PDB entry 7ZAK | X-ray diffraction, 1.62 A resolution | chains A and B of the 3 polymer chains in the assembly

Chain A:
Molecule: MHC class II HLA-DP alpha chain (DPA1*02:01)
Organism: Homo sapiens
Chain sequence (268 residues; each row starts with the number of its first residue; numbers below 1 keep their minus sign (Arg-4 is residue -4)):
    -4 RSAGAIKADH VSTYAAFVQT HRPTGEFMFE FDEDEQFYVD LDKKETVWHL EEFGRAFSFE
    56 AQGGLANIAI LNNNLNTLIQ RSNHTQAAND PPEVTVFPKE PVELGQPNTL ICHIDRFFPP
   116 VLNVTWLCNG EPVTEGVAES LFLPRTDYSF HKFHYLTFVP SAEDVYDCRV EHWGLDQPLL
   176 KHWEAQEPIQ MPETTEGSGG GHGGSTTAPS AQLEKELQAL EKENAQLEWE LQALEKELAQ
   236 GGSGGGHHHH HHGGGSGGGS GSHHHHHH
Not modelled in the structure: -4 to 0, 182-263
Cystine bridges: Cys107-Cys163
Glycans and other covalent adducts: N-acetylglucosamine (NAG) linked to Asn118

Chain B:
Molecule: MHC class II HLA-DP beta chain (DPB1*01:01)
Organism: Homo sapiens
Chain sequence (262 residues; row label = number of the first residue in the row; numbers below 1 keep their minus sign (Leu-1 is residue -1)):
    -1 LERATPENYV YQGRQECYAF NGTQRFLERY IYNREEYARF DSDVGEFRAV TELGRPAAEY
    59 WNSQKDILEE KRAVPDRVCR HNYELDEAVT LQRRVQPKVN VSPSKKGPLQ HHNLLVCHVT
   119 DFYPGSIQVR WFLNGQEETA GVVSTNLIRN GDWTFQILVM LEMTPQQGDV YICQVEHTSL
   179 DSPVTVEWKA QSDSAQSKGS GGGSGGSTTA PSAQLKKKLQ ALKKKNAQLK WKLQALKKKL
   239 AQGGSGGGLN DIFEAQKIEW HE
Not modelled in the structure: -1 to 2, 103-110, 189-260
Cystine bridges: Cys15-Cys77, Cys115-Cys171
Glycans and other covalent adducts: N-acetylglucosamine (NAG) linked to Asn19
Metal / ion sites: Mg2+ near Glu44 (its only coordinating residue here)

Chain A / chain B interface:
Residue-residue contacts - 132 pairs, chain A then chain B:
  Ile1(A) - Tyr16(B)
  Ile1(A) - Arg23(B)
  Ile1(A) - Leu25(B)  hydrophobic
  Lys2(A) - Phe18(B)
  Ala3(A) - Tyr16(B)  hydrophobic
  Ala3(A) - Ala17(B)
  Ala3(A) - Phe18(B)  hydrophobic
  Asp4(A) - Ala17(B)  hydrogen bond (backbone-backbone)
  Asp4(A) - Phe18(B)
  Asp4(A) - Asn19(B)  hydrogen bond (side chain-backbone)
  His5(A) - Cys15(B)
  His5(A) - Tyr16(B)
  His5(A) - Ala17(B)  hydrogen bond (backbone-backbone)
  His5(A) - Tyr81(B)
  His5(A) - Leu89(B)
  Val6(A) - Cys15(B)
  Val6(A) - Tyr16(B)  hydrophobic
  Ser7(A) - Gln13(B)
  Ser7(A) - Glu14(B)
  Ser7(A) - Cys15(B)  hydrogen bond (backbone-backbone)
  Thr8(A) - Gln13(B)
  Thr8(A) - Glu14(B)
  Tyr9(A) - Gly11(B)
  Tyr9(A) - Arg12(B)
  Tyr9(A) - Gln13(B)  hydrogen bond (backbone-backbone)
  Tyr9(A) - Asn80(B)
  Ala10(A) - Gly11(B)
  Ala10(A) - Arg12(B)
  Ala11(A) - Gln10(B)
  Ala11(A) - Gly11(B)  hydrogen bond (backbone-backbone)
  Phe12(A) - Tyr9(B)
  Val13(A) - Val8(B)
  Val13(A) - Tyr9(B)  hydrogen bond (backbone-backbone)
  Gln14(A) - Asn6(B)  hydrogen bond
  Gln14(A) - Tyr7(B)
  Gln14(A) - Val8(B)
  Thr15(A) - Asn6(B)
  Thr15(A) - Tyr7(B)  hydrogen bond (side chain-backbone)
  His16(A) - Pro4(B)
  His16(A) - Glu5(B)  hydrogen bond (side chain-backbone)
  His16(A) - Asn6(B)  hydrogen bond (backbone-side chain)
  Phe24(A) - Asp84(B)
  Phe26(A) - Asp84(B)
  Phe26(A) - Thr88(B)
  Phe26(A) - Leu89(B)  hydrophobic
  Phe26(A) - Trp151(B)
  Asp27(A) - Arg147(B)  hydrogen bond (backbone-side chain)
  Glu28(A) - Arg147(B)  salt bridge
  Asp29(A) - Tyr121(B)
  Asp29(A) - Arg147(B)  salt bridge
  Asp29(A) - Trp151(B)
  Glu30(A) - Trp151(B)  hydrogen bond (backbone-side chain)
  Gln31(A) - Asp84(B)  hydrogen bond
  Gln31(A) - Thr88(B)  hydrogen bond
  Gln31(A) - Trp151(B)
  His44(A) - Gly149(B)
  His44(A) - Trp151(B)
  Leu45(A) - Arg91(B)
  Leu45(A) - Trp151(B)  hydrophobic
  Glu47(A) - Val87(B)
  Glu47(A) - Arg91(B)  salt bridge
  Phe48(A) - Thr88(B)
  Phe48(A) - Trp151(B)
  Ala51(A) - Val87(B)  hydrophobic
  Phe52(A) - Leu83(B)
  Phe52(A) - Asp84(B)
  Phe52(A) - Val87(B)  hydrophobic
  Phe52(A) - Thr88(B)
  Leu66(A) - Tyr9(B)  hydrophobic
  Asn69(A) - Tyr9(B)  hydrogen bond
  Leu70(A) - Tyr7(B)  hydrophobic
  Leu70(A) - Tyr9(B)  hydrophobic
  Leu73(A) - Tyr9(B)  hydrophobic
  Leu73(A) - Tyr30(B)  hydrophobic
  Leu73(A) - Tyr35(B)
  Leu73(A) - Leu51(B)  hydrophobic
  Ile74(A) - Tyr7(B)  hydrophobic
  Ile74(A) - Tyr30(B)
  Arg76(A) - Tyr35(B)
  Arg76(A) - Leu51(B)  hydrogen bond (side chain-backbone)
  Ser77(A) - Tyr30(B)  hydrogen bond
  His79(A) - Tyr7(B)  hydrogen bond
  Thr80(A) - Tyr7(B)
  Thr80(A) - Tyr30(B)  hydrogen bond (backbone-side chain)
  Thr80(A) - Asn31(B)  hydrogen bond (backbone-side chain)
  Gln81(A) - Thr3(B)
  Gln81(A) - Pro4(B)  hydrogen bond (side chain-backbone)
  Gln81(A) - Glu5(B)
  Gln81(A) - Asn6(B)  hydrogen bond (side chain-backbone)
  Ala82(A) - Asn31(B)
  Asn84(A) - Thr3(B)
  Asp85(A) - Arg32(B)  salt bridge
  Phe92(A) - Ile146(B)  hydrophobic
  Phe92(A) - Asn148(B)
  Phe92(A) - Gln154(B)
  Pro93(A) - Gln154(B)  hydrogen bond (backbone-side chain)
  Lys94(A) - Thr118(B)
  Lys94(A) - Asp119(B)  salt bridge
  Lys94(A) - Asp150(B)  salt bridge
  Lys94(A) - Thr152(B)  hydrogen bond
  Lys94(A) - Gln154(B)  hydrogen bond (backbone-side chain)
  Glu95(A) - Thr118(B)
  Glu95(A) - Asp119(B)
  Pro96(A) - Asn98(B)
  Pro96(A) - His116(B)
  Pro96(A) - Thr118(B)
  Ile106(A) - Asn148(B)
  Phe113(A) - Val8(B)  hydrophobic
  Phe113(A) - Gln10(B)
  Phe113(A) - Asn31(B)
  Phe113(A) - Arg32(B)
  Pro114(A) - Asn6(B)
  Pro139(A) - Arg12(B)
  Arg140(A) - Arg12(B)  hydrogen bond (backbone-side chain)
  Asp142(A) - Arg32(B)  salt bridge
  Tyr143(A) - Gln10(B)  hydrogen bond (backbone-side chain)
  Tyr143(A) - Arg12(B)
  Tyr143(A) - Arg27(B)
  Tyr143(A) - Ile29(B)  hydrophobic
  Tyr143(A) - Arg32(B)
  Tyr143(A) - Glu34(B)  hydrogen bond
  Ser144(A) - Arg32(B)
  Phe145(A) - Gln10(B)
  Phe148(A) - Arg147(B)
  Phe148(A) - Asn148(B)
  Phe148(A) - Gly149(B)
  Tyr150(A) - Asn148(B)  hydrogen bond (side chain-backbone)
  Tyr150(A) - Gly149(B)  hydrogen bond (side chain-backbone)
  Tyr150(A) - Asp150(B)
  Trp168(A) - Thr3(B)
  Trp168(A) - Pro4(B)  hydrophobic
  Trp168(A) - Asn6(B)
Also at the interface, not in a pair above, chain A (63 interface residues in all): Asn62, Glu98, Pro115, Val116
Also at the interface, not in a pair above, chain B (52 interface residues in all): Tyr28, Pro54, Ala55, Lys96

Summary:
Chain A and chain B form an interface of 63 and 52 residues respectively; the contacts include 31 hydrogen
bonds and 7 salt bridges. Polar contacts include Glu28(A)-Arg147(B), Asp29(A)-Arg147(B) and Glu47(A)-Arg91(B).
Covalently linked N-acetylglucosamine: at Asn118(A). N-acetylglucosamine is covalently linked to Asn19(B).
Chain A is MHC class II HLA-DP alpha chain (DPA1*02:01) and chain B is MHC class II HLA-DP beta chain
(DPB1*01:01), both from Homo sapiens; the structure, Crystal structure of HLA-DP (DPA1*02:01-DPB1*01:01) in
complex with a peptide, was determined by X-ray diffraction (same publication as 7ZFR).
